3HTT - chains A and B; structure by X-ray diffraction, 2.95 A resolution.

[Chain A]
Molecule: Hemagglutinin
Source organism: Influenza A virus (A/WDK/JX/12416/2005(H1N1))
Notes: fragment: HA1 chain
UniProtKB: C7C6F1 (C7C6F1_9INFA); the construct lacks a stretch of the UniProt sequence, so the offset changes along the chain: 5-132 = UniProt 15-142; 133-327 = UniProt 144-338
Chain sequence (324 residues; numbered 5 to 327 plus 1 insertion-coded residue; the number before each row is that of its first residue):
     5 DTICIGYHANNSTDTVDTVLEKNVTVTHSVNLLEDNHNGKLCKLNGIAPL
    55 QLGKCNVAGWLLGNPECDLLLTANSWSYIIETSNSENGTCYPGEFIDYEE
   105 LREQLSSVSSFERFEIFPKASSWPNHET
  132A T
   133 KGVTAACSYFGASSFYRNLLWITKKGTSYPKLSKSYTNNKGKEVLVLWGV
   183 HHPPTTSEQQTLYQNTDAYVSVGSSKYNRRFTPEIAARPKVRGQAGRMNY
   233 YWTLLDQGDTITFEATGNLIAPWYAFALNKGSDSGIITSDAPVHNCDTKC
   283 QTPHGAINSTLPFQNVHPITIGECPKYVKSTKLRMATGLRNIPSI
Disulfide bonds: Cys-46/Cys-278, Cys-59/Cys-71, Cys-94/Cys-139, Cys-282/Cys-306
Covalently attached groups: N-acetylglucosamine (NAG) linked to Asn-15, Asn-27; glycan linked to Asn-91

[Chain B]
Molecule: Hemagglutinin HA2 chain
Source organism: Influenza A virus (A/WDK/JX/12416/2005(H1N1))
Chain sequence (160 residues; numbered 501 to 660; the number before each row is that of its first residue):
   501 GLFGAMAGFIEGGWTGMIDGWYGYHHQNEQGSGYAADQKSTQNAIDGITN
   551 KVNSIIEKMNTQFTAVGKEFNNLERRIENLNKKVDDGFLDVWTYNAELLV
   601 LLENERTLDFHDSNVRNLYEKVKSQLRNNAKEIGNGCFEFYHKCDDECME
   651 SVKNGTYDYP
Disulfide bonds: Cys-644/Cys-648

[Interface between chain A and chain B]
Disulfides between the chains: Cys-8(A)/Cys-637(B)
Pairs across the interface - 128 pairs, chain A then chain B:
  Asp-5(A) with Gln-527(B); Asn-528(B); Glu-529(B); Glu-639(B); Phe-640(B), hydrogen bond (backbone-backbone); Lys-643(B); Cys-644(B), hydrogen bond (side chain-backbone)
  Thr-6(A) with His-526(B); Gln-527(B), hydrogen bond (backbone-backbone); Phe-638(B); Glu-639(B); Phe-640(B); Met-649(B)
  Ile-7(A) with His-525(B); Cys-637(B); Phe-638(B), hydrogen bond (backbone-backbone); Phe-640(B), hydrophobic; Val-652(B), hydrophobic
  Cys-8(A) with Trp-514(B); Gly-523(B); Tyr-524(B); His-525(B), hydrogen bond (backbone-backbone); Gly-636(B); Cys-637(B), disulfide
  Ile-9(A) with Ile-510(B); Trp-514(B); Gly-523(B); Val-615(B), hydrophobic; Leu-618(B), hydrophobic; Tyr-619(B), hydrophobic; Gly-636(B), hydrogen bond (backbone-backbone)
  Gly-10(A) with Trp-514(B); Met-517(B); Tyr-522(B); Gly-523(B), hydrogen bond (backbone-backbone)
  Tyr-11(A) with Met-506(B), hydrophobic; Ala-507(B), hydrogen bond (side chain-backbone); Ile-510(B), hydrogen bond (side chain-backbone); Glu-511(B); Gly-512(B), hydrogen bond (side chain-backbone); Gly-513(B); Trp-514(B), hydrogen bond (backbone-backbone); Met-517(B); Trp-521(B); Val-615(B), hydrophobic
  His-12(A) with Met-517(B), hydrogen bond (side chain-backbone); Gly-520(B); Trp-521(B), hydrogen bond (backbone-backbone)
  Ala-13(A) with Gly-513(B); Trp-514(B), hydrogen bond (backbone-backbone); Thr-515(B)
  Val-20(A) with Asn-604(B)
  Asp-21(A) with Leu-601(B); Asn-604(B), hydrogen bond (backbone-side chain)
  Thr-22(A) with Leu-601(B); Asn-604(B); Glu-605(B), hydrogen bond
  Val-23(A) with Leu-601(B); Leu-602(B), hydrophobic; Glu-605(B), hydrogen bond (backbone-side chain)
  Leu-24(A) with Glu-605(B), hydrogen bond (backbone-side chain)
  Thr-31(A) with Trp-521(B)
  His-32(A) with Trp-521(B)
  Leu-36(A) with Ile-555(B), hydrophobic
  Leu-48(A) with Phe-563(B), hydrophobic
  Glu-103(A) with Glu-569(B); Asn-571(B)
  Arg-106(A) with Glu-569(B), salt bridge
  Glu-107(A) with Lys-568(B), salt bridge
  Asp-265(A) with Phe-563(B)
  Ser-266(A) with Phe-563(B); Ala-565(B)
  Thr-292(A) with Ile-556(B)
  Pro-294(A) with Ile-555(B); Ile-556(B)
  Phe-295(A) with Ala-596(B), hydrophobic
  Pro-300(A) with Val-566(B)
  Ile-301(A) with Val-566(B), hydrophobic; Gly-567(B)
  Thr-302(A) with Thr-564(B); Ala-565(B); Val-566(B), hydrogen bond (backbone-backbone)
  Ile-303(A) with Phe-563(B), hydrophobic; Thr-564(B); Ala-565(B), hydrophobic
  Gly-304(A) with Gln-562(B); Phe-563(B); Thr-564(B), hydrogen bond (backbone-backbone)
  Glu-305(A) with Thr-561(B); Gln-562(B); Phe-563(B)
  Cys-306(A) with Thr-561(B)
  Lys-308(A) with Met-559(B); Asn-560(B), hydrogen bond (side chain-backbone); Thr-561(B); Trp-592(B)
  Tyr-309(A) with Leu-589(B)
  Val-310(A) with Trp-592(B); Thr-593(B)
  Lys-311(A) with Asp-586(B); Leu-589(B), hydrogen bond (side chain-backbone); Asp-590(B), salt bridge; Thr-593(B), hydrogen bond (backbone-side chain)
  Ser-312(A) with Glu-597(B), hydrogen bond
  Lys-314(A) with Glu-597(B)
  Leu-315(A) with Ala-596(B), hydrophobic; Glu-597(B)
  Arg-316(A) with Val-600(B); Asn-604(B), hydrogen bond (backbone-side chain)
  Met-317(A) with Val-552(B), hydrophobic; Ile-555(B), hydrophobic; Asn-604(B)
  Ala-318(A) with Asn-604(B), hydrogen bond (backbone-side chain); Thr-607(B)
  Thr-319(A) with Trp-521(B); Ile-548(B); His-611(B), hydrogen bond (backbone-side chain)
  Gly-320(A) with Trp-521(B); His-611(B), hydrogen bond (backbone-side chain)
  Leu-321(A) with Met-506(B), hydrophobic; Trp-521(B); His-611(B)
  Arg-322(A) with Leu-608(B)
  Ile-324(A) with Ala-507(B), hydrophobic; Glu-511(B); Gly-512(B); Gly-513(B), hydrogen bond (backbone-backbone)
  Pro-325(A) with Thr-515(B)
Also at the interface, not in a pair above, chain A (56 interface residues in all): Asn-14, Val-28, Val-30, Val-34, Asn-49, Gly-267, Leu-293
Also at the interface, not in a pair above, chain B (67 interface residues in all): Ala-505, Ile-518, Phe-570, Leu-626, His-642

[Summary]
Chain A and chain B form an interface of 56 and 67 residues respectively, with 1 disulfide bond, 29 hydrogen
bonds and 3 salt bridges. Polar contacts include Arg-106(A)/Glu-569(B), Glu-107(A)/Lys-568(B) and
Lys-311(A)/Asp-590(B). N-acetylglucosamine is covalently linked to Asn-15(A), Asn-27(A) and Asn-91(A).
Here chain A is Hemagglutinin and chain B is Hemagglutinin HA2 chain, both from Influenza A virus
(A/WDK/JX/12416/2005(H1N1)). Entry 3HTT (The hemagglutinin structure of an avian H1N1 influenza A virus in
complex with 2,3-sialyllactose) was determined by X-ray diffraction together with 3HTO, 3HTP and 3HTQ from the
same study.
